Entry 5AJB (X-ray diffraction, 1.80 A resolution); this record covers chains A and B of the 3 polymer chains in the assembly.

# Chain A (and B)
Protein: Lectin
Source organism: Ralstonia solanacearum
Notes: chain B of this document is another copy of the same molecule, construct and numbering; everything in this record applies to it too
UniProtKB: D8NA05 (D8NA05_RALSL); residues 1-90 here correspond to UniProt positions 2-91 (UniProt number = residue number + 1)
Amino-acid sequence (90 residues; row label = number of the first residue in the row):
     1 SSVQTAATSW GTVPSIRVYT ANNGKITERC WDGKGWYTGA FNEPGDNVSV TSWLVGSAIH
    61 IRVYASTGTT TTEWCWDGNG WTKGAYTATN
Disordered / not traced: 1

# How chain A and chain B interact
Pairs across the interface (38; chain A residue first):
  Asp46(A) - Ser2(B)  hydrogen bond
  Asn47(A) - Ser2(B)
  Asn47(A) - Val3(B)  hydrogen bond (side chain-backbone)
  Asn47(A) - Gln4(B)
  Ser49(A) - Thr5(B)  hydrogen bond
  Ser49(A) - Ala6(B)
  Ser49(A) - Ala7(B)
  Val50(A) - Ala7(B)
  Thr51(A) - Thr8(B)
  Thr51(A) - Ser9(B)  hydrogen bond
  Ser52(A) - Ser9(B)
  Trp53(A) - Gly11(B)
  Trp53(A) - Pro14(B)
  Leu54(A) - Thr12(B)
  Tyr64(A) - Thr5(B)
  Tyr64(A) - Ala7(B)  hydrophobic
  Tyr64(A) - Ile16(B)
  Tyr64(A) - Val18(B)
  Tyr64(A) - Trp36(B)
  Ser66(A) - Val3(B)
  Ser66(A) - Thr5(B)
  Thr67(A) - Ser2(B)
  Gly68(A) - Ser2(B)  hydrogen bond (backbone-side chain)
  Gly68(A) - Val3(B)  hydrogen bond (backbone-backbone)
  Thr69(A) - Val3(B)
  Thr71(A) - Val3(B)
  Thr71(A) - Thr5(B)
  Glu73(A) - Trp36(B)
  Ala85(A) - Trp36(B)
  Tyr86(A) - Val18(B)
  Tyr86(A) - Thr20(B)
  Tyr86(A) - Arg29(B)
  Tyr86(A) - Trp36(B)
  Thr87(A) - Arg29(B)  hydrogen bond (backbone-side chain)
  Ala88(A) - Arg29(B)
  Thr89(A) - Arg29(B)
  Asn90(A) - Arg29(B)  hydrogen bond
  Asn90(A) - Thr38(B)
Other interface residues (no listed pair), chain A (23 interface residues in all): Val55, Arg62

# Overview
Chain A and chain B form an interface of 23 and 17 residues respectively; the contacts include 8 hydrogen
bonds. Polar contacts include Asp46(A)-Ser2(B), Asn47(A)-Val3(B) and Ser49(A)-Thr5(B).
Both chains are Lectin (Ralstonia solanacearum). Entry 5AJB (X-ray structure of the RSL lectin in complex with
Lewis X tetrasaccahride) was determined by X-ray diffraction, deposited together with 5AJC.
